Entry 4KM8 (X-ray diffraction, 2.26 A resolution); this record covers chain A.

# Chain A
Molecule: Suppressor of fused homolog
Organism: Homo sapiens
Notes: engineered mutation(s): Deletion 286-345
Reference sequence: Q9UMX1 (SUFU_HUMAN); numbering as in UniProt; present here: 1-285, 346-484
Sequence (444 residues; row label = number of the first residue in the row; note: 60 numbers in that range are skipped by the numbering (no residue carries them; nothing is unmodelled there); numbers below 1 keep their minus sign (Met-19 is residue -19)):
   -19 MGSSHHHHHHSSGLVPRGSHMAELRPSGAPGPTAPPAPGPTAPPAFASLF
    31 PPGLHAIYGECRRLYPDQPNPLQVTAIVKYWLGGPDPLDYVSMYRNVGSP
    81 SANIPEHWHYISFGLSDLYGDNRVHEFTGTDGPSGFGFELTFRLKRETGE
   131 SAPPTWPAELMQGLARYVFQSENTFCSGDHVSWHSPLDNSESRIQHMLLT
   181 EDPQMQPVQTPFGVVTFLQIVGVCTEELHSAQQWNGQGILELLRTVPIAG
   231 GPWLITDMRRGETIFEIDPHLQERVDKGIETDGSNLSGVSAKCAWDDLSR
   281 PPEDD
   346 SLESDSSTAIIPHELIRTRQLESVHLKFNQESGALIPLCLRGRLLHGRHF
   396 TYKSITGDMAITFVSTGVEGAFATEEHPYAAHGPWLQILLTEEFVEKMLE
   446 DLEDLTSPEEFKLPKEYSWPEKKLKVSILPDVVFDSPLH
Not modelled in the structure: -19 to -8, 7-21, 280-285, 346-361, 451-456, 482-484
Sequence notes: expression tag (-19 to 0)
Modified positions: Lys59 (n-dimethyl-lysine; MLY)
Swiss-Prot annotation at these positions:
  - cross-link: Lys257 (Glycyl lysine isopeptide (Lys-Gly) (interchain with G-Cter in ubiquitin))
  - natural variant: His176 (H176R: In JBTS32), Ile406 (I406T: In JBTS32)
  - mutagenesis: Glu106 (E106A: No effect on down-regulation of GLI1 activity), Asp111 (D111A: No effect on down-regulation of GLI1 activity), Thr128 (T128A/D: No effect on down-regulation of GLI1 activity), Tyr147 (Y147R: Impairs interaction with GLI1 and GLI2. Abolishes interaction with GLI1 and GLI2; when associated with R-159 and R-380), Glu152 (E152A: No effect on down-regulation of GLI1 activity), Asp159 (D159A: Abolishes down-regulation of GLI1 activity. Has only slight effect on GLI1 binding; D159R: Impairs interaction with GLI1 and GLI2. Abolishes interaction with GLI1 and GLI2 ...), Glu181 (E181A: No effect on down-regulation of GLI1 activity), Glu221 (E221A: No effect on down-regulation of GLI1 activity), Lys257 (K257R: Abolishes ubiquitination by the SCF(FBXL17) complex), Asp262 (D262A: No effect on down-regulation of GLI1 activity), Leu380 (L380R: Impairs interaction with GLI1 and GLI2. Abolishes interaction with GLI1 and GLI2; when associated with R-147 and R-159)
  - modified residue: Ser346 (Phosphoserine), Ser352 (Phosphoserine), Thr353 (Phosphothreonine), Ser481 (Phosphoserine)
Reported in the primary citation:
  - mutagenesis - Y147R, Y147R/F155A (Kd 5 uM), F155A, D159R, L380R: decreased binding to hGli1 (97-143)
  - mutagenesis - Y147R/D159R/L380R, Y147R/F155A/D159A/L380R, Y147R/F155A/D159R/L380R: abolished binding to hGli1 (97-143)
  - mutagenesis - Y147R/D159R/L380R, D159R, L380R: decreased binding to mGli2
  - mutagenesis - Y147R/D159R/L380R, D159R, L380R: abolished localization to FL Gli2
  - mutagenesis - Y147R/D159R/L380R, D159R, L380R: decreased stability in response to mGli2
  - mutagenesis - Y147R/D159R/L380R, D159R, L380R: increased signaling in response to hGli1

# Overview
UniProt lists 11 mutagenesis sites. From the paper: Y147R, Y147R/F155A and F155A, among others, reduce binding
to hGli1 (97-143); Y147R/D159R/L380R, Y147R/F155A/D159A/L380R and Y147R/F155A/D159R/L380R abolish binding to
hGli1 (97-143); 8 substitutions were tested in all.
Chain A is Suppressor of fused homolog (Homo sapiens); the structure, Crystal structure of Sufud60, was
determined by X-ray diffraction, deposited together with 4KM9, 4KMA, 4KMD and 4KMH.
